9H80 - chains M and G of the 13 polymer chains in the assembly; structure by electron microscopy, 2.50 A resolution.

Chain M:
Name: PelB
From: Pseudomonas aeruginosa
UniProtKB: Q9HZE5 (Q9HZE5_PSEAE); numbering as in UniProt (aligned over 1-1193)
Amino-acid sequence (1193 residues; each row starts with the number of its first residue):
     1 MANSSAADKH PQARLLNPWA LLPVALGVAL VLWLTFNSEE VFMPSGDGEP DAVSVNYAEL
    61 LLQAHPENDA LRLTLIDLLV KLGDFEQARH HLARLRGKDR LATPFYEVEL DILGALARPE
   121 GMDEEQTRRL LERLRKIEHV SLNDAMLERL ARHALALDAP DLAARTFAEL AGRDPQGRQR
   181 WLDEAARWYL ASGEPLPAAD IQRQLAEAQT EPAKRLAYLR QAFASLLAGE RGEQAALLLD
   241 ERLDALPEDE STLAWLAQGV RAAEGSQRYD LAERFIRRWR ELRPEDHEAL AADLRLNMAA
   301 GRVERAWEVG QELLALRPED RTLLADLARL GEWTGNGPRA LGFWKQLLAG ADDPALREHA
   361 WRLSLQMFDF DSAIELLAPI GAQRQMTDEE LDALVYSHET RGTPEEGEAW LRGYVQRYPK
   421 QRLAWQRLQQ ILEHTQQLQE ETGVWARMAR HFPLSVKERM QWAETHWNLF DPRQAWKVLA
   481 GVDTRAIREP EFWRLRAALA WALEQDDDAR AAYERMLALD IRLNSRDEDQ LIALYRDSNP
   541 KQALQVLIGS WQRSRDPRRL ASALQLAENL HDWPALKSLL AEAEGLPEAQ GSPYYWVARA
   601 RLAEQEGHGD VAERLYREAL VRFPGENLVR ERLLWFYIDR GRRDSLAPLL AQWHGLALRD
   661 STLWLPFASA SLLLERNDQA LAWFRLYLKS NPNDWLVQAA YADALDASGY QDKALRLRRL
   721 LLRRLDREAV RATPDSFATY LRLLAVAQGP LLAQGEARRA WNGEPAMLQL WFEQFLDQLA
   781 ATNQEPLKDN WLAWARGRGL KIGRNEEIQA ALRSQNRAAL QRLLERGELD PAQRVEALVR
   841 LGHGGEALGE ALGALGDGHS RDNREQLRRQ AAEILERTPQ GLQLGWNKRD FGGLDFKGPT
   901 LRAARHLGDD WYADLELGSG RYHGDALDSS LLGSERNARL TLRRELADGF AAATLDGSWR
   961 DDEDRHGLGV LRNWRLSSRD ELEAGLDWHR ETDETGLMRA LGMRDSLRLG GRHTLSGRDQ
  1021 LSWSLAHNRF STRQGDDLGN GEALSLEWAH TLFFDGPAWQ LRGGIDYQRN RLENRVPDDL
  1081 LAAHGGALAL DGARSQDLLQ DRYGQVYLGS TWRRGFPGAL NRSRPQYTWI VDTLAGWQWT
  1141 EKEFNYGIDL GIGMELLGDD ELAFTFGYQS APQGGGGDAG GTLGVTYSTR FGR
Disordered / not traced: 1-802
Small-molecule neighbours:
  - phosphatidylethanolamine (PTY), molecule 1: W886, K897, L1162, F1164, T1165, F1166, L1183, G1184, V1185
  - phosphatidylethanolamine (PTY), molecule 2: D948, W974, L976, L982, A984, L1009
  - phosphatidylethanolamine (PTY), molecule 3: L1015, S1016, D1019, W1048
  - phosphatidylethanolamine (PTY), molecule 4: W1048, H1050, L1061
  - phosphatidylethanolamine (PTY), molecule 5: L1052, W1059, L1061, L1108, G1109, S1110, W1112, T1133
  - phosphatidylethanolamine (PTY), molecule 6: F1053, W1059, W1112
  - phosphatidylethanolamine (PTY), molecule 7: G1056, P1057, R1114, Y1127, W1129, I1130, V1131, I1148, L1150, G1151, I1152
  - phosphatidylethanolamine (PTY), molecule 8: P1057, W1112, W1129, V1131, T1133
  - phosphatidylethanolamine (PTY), molecule 9: E1155, L1156, L1157
What the authors report for this chain:
  - contacts within the chain: Y922-R999, E935-R999
  - binding site for phosphatidylethanolamine: L1150, I1152, F1164, F1166
  - binding site for phosphatidylethanolamine: K897 (from molecular simulation)

Chain G:
Name: PelC
From: Pseudomonas aeruginosa
UniProtKB: Q9HZE6 (Q9HZE6_PSEAE); residues 1-172 here = UniProt positions 1-172
Amino-acid sequence (172 residues; numbered 1 to 172; the number before each row is that of its first residue):
     1 MQSIRCLALA AVALFMAGCS SFTSESATPL ARGAQWGLVP LLNYSQAPQA GERAEQILLS
    61 VLAEEGVRPR LYPAQPQGDL QLVDDRERQQ RALDWARQQK LAYVVTGSVE EWQYKNGLDG
   121 EPAVGVSLQV LEPASGRVLW STSGARAGWS RESLAGAAQK VLRELVGDLR LE
Disordered / not traced: 1-18
Small-molecule neighbours: phosphatidylethanolamine (PTY): C19, S20, R146, A147, G148, W149
What the authors report for this chain:
  - binding site for phosphatidylethanolamine: W149
  - mutagenesis - W149A: abolished binding to PelB (chain M)

Interface between chain M and chain G:
Pairs across the interface (8):
  R813(M) - L118(G)
  R840(M) - L118(G)
  S977(M) - D119(G)
  S978(M) - L118(G)  hydrogen bond (side chain-backbone)
  S978(M) - D119(G)  hydrogen bond
  R979(M) - D119(G)  hydrogen bond (side chain-backbone)
  R979(M) - E121(G)  salt bridge
  D980(M) - R151(G)  salt bridge
Also at the interface, not in a pair above, chain M (7 interface residues in all): Q815
Also at the interface, not in a pair above, chain G (6 interface residues in all): G120, S150

Overview:
Chain M and chain G form an interface of 7 and 6 residues respectively, with 3 hydrogen bonds and 2 salt
bridges. Polar pairs include R979(M)-E121(G), D980(M)-R151(G) and S978(M)-L118(G). From the paper: a binding
site for phosphatidylethanolamine at L1150(M), I1152(M) and W149(G) among others; W149A of chain G abolishes
binding to PelB (chain M).
Chain M is PelB and chain G is PelC, both from Pseudomonas aeruginosa; the structure, Structure of the outer
membrane exopolysaccharide transporter PelBC, was determined by electron microscopy.
